Entry 9B7Y (electron microscopy, 2.51 A resolution); this record covers chains A and D of the 6 polymer chains in the assembly.

# Chain A (and D)
Name: Transcriptional repressor Mce3R
Organism: Mycobacterium tuberculosis H37Rv
Notes: chain D of this document is another copy of the same molecule, construct and numbering; everything in this record applies to it too
UniProt: P95251 (MCE3R_MYCTU); numbering as in UniProt (aligned over 1-406)
Sequence (406 residues; each row starts with the number of its first residue):
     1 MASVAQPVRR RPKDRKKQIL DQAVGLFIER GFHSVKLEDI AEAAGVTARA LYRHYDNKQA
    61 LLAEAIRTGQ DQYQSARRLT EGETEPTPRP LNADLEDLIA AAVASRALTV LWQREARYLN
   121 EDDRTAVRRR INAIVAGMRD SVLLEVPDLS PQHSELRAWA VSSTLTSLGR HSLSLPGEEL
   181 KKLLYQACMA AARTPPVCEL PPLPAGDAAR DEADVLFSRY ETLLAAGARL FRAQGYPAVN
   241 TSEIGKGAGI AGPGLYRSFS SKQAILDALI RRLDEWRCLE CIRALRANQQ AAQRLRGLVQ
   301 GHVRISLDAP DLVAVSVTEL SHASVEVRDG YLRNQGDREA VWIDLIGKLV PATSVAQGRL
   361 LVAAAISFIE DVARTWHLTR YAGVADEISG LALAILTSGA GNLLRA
Disordered / not traced: 1-7, 79-85, 206-207, 402-406
Reported in the primary citation:
  - binding site for the 123-nt DNA strand: Arg9, Arg10, Arg11, Lys13, Lys36 to Tyr55, Lys58, Arg219, Pro253, Arg257
  - mutagenesis - R53A: abolished binding to the 123-nt DNA strand
  - mutagenesis - K262A: abolished expression
  - self-association interface (contacts with another copy of this molecule): Arg272, Trp276, Cys278, Arg283

# How chain A and chain D interact
Pairs across the interface (40):
  Asp211(A) - Arg286(D)
  Asp211(A) - Gln289(D)  hydrogen bond
  Asp214(A) - Leu285(D)
  Asp214(A) - Gln289(D)
  Asp214(A) - Arg294(D)  salt bridge
  Phe217(A) - Leu285(D)  hydrophobic
  Phe217(A) - Val341(D)  hydrophobic
  Ser218(A) - Asp337(D)
  Tyr220(A) - Arg333(D)
  Glu221(A) - Cys278(D)
  Arg271(A) - Arg271(D)
  Arg272(A) - Glu275(D)  salt bridge
  Arg272(A) - Cys278(D)  hydrogen bond
  Glu275(A) - Arg272(D)  salt bridge
  Glu275(A) - Glu275(D)
  Glu275(A) - Trp276(D)  hydrogen bond (backbone-side chain)
  Trp276(A) - Glu275(D)  hydrogen bond (side chain-backbone)
  Trp276(A) - Leu279(D)
  Cys278(A) - Glu221(D)
  Cys278(A) - Arg272(D)  hydrogen bond
  Leu279(A) - Trp276(D)
  Leu279(A) - Leu279(D)  hydrophobic
  Glu280(A) - Arg283(D)  salt bridge
  Cys281(A) - Phe217(D)  hydrophobic
  Ile282(A) - Arg272(D)
  Arg283(A) - Glu280(D)  salt bridge
  Arg283(A) - Arg304(D)
  Leu285(A) - Phe217(D)  hydrophobic
  Arg286(A) - Asp211(D)
  Gln289(A) - Arg210(D)
  Gln289(A) - Asp211(D)  hydrogen bond
  Gln289(A) - Asp214(D)  hydrogen bond
  Arg294(A) - Asp214(D)  salt bridge
  Arg304(A) - Arg283(D)
  Ile305(A) - Arg283(D)
  Arg333(A) - Tyr220(D)
  Arg333(A) - Ser258(D)
  Asn334(A) - Tyr220(D)
  Asp337(A) - Ser218(D)
  Val341(A) - Phe217(D)  hydrophobic
Interface residues without a listed pair, chain A (31 interface residues in all): Val215, Ser258, Ala268, Asp308, Arg338
Interface residues without a listed pair, chain D (30 interface residues in all): Val215, Cys281, Ile282, Ile305, Asn334, Arg338

# Overview
31 residues of chain A face 30 of chain D across their interface, with 7 hydrogen bonds and 6 salt bridges.
Among the polar pairs are Asp214(A)-Arg294(D), Arg272(A)-Glu275(D) and Glu280(A)-Arg283(D). From the paper: a
binding site for the 123-nt DNA strand at Arg9(A), Arg10(A) and Arg11(A) among others; R53A of chain A
abolishes binding to the 123-nt DNA strand.
Chain A and chain D are both Transcriptional repressor Mce3R (Mycobacterium tuberculosis H37Rv); the
structure, Cryo-EM structure of TetR regulator Mce3R from Mycobacterium tuberculosis bound to a DNA
oligonucleotide, was determined by electron microscopy.
